Entry 1AQ3 (X-ray diffraction, 2.80 A resolution); this record covers chains A and B of the 5 polymer chains in the assembly.

[Chain A (and B)]
Molecule: Protein (bacteriophage MS2 coat protein)
Organism: Enterobacterio phage MS2
Notes: chain B of this document is another copy of the same molecule, construct and numbering; everything in this record applies to it too
Reference sequence: P03612 (COAT_BPMS2); numbering as in UniProt (aligned over 1-129)
Sequence (129 residues; numbered 1 to 129; the number before each row is that of its first residue):
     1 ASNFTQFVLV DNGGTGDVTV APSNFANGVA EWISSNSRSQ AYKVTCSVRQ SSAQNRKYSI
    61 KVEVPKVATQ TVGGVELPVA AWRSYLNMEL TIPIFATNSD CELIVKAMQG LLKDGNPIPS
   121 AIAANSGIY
Sequence notes: engineered mutation Ser59 (Thr in P03612)

[Chain A / chain B interface]
Residue-residue contacts (21; chain A residue first):
  Phe25(A) - Phe25(B)
  Phe25(A) - Ala26(B)
  Asn27(A) - Asn27(B)
  Gly28(A) - Ala26(B)
  Gly28(A) - Asn27(B)
  Gln54(A) - Leu77(B)
  Arg56(A) - Arg38(B)
  Ile94(A) - Ser37(B)
  Ile94(A) - Arg38(B)  hydrogen bond (backbone-backbone)
  Ile94(A) - Ser39(B)  hydrogen bond (backbone-backbone)
  Phe95(A) - Ser37(B)
  Phe95(A) - Ser39(B)
  Phe95(A) - Gly73(B)
  Phe95(A) - Val75(B)  hydrophobic
  Phe95(A) - Glu76(B)
  Phe95(A) - Leu77(B)  hydrophobic
  Ala96(A) - Ser37(B)
  Thr97(A) - Ser37(B)
  Thr97(A) - Gly73(B)
  Asn98(A) - Ser35(B)  hydrogen bond
  Asn98(A) - Asn36(B)
Other interface residues (no listed pair), chain B (14 interface residues in all): Gly74, Val79

[In short]
10 residues of chain A and 14 residues of chain B are in contact; the contacts include 3 hydrogen bonds. Polar
contacts include Asn98(A)-Ser35(B), Ile94(A)-Arg38(B) and Ile94(A)-Ser39(B).
Both chains are Protein (bacteriophage MS2 coat protein) (Enterobacterio phage MS2). Entry 1AQ3 (Bacteriophage
MS2 capsid protein/RNA complex) was determined by X-ray diffraction together with 1AQ4, 1MVA and 1MVB from the
same study.
